5ZQR - chains A and B; structure by X-ray diffraction, 1.75 A resolution.

Chain A:
Molecule: Tankyrase-2
Organism: Homo sapiens
Notes: EC 2.4.2.30
UniProt: Q9H2K2 (TNKS2_HUMAN); residues 947-1114 here = UniProt positions 947-1114
Amino-acid sequence (168 residues; each row starts with the number of its first residue):
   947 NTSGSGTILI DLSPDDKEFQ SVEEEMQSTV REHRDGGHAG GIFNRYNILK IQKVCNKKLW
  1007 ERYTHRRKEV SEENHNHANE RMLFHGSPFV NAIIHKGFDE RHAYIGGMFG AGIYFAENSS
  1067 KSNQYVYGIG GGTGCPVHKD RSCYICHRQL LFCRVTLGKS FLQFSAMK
Not modelled in the structure: 947-951, 1114
Curated features (UniProtKB/Swiss-Prot):
  - binding site (Zn(2+)): Cys1081, His1084, Cys1089, Cys1092
  - mutagenesis: Met1054 (M1054V: Loss of activity)
Bound ions: Zn2+: Cys1081, His1084, Cys1089, Cys1092
Small-molecule neighbours: 40c (9H9; 2-[4,6-difluoro-1-(2-hydroxyethyl)-1,2-dihydro-1'H-spiro[indole-3,4'-piperidin]-1'-yl]-5,6,7,8-tetrahydroquinazolin-4(3H)-one): Phe1030, His1031, Gly1032, Ser1033, Pro1034, Phe1035, His1048, Ala1049, Tyr1050, Tyr1060, Phe1061, Ala1062, Lys1067, Ser1068, Tyr1071, Gly1074, Ile1075

Chain B:
Molecule: Tankyrase-2
Organism: Homo sapiens
Notes: EC 2.4.2.30
UniProt: Q9H2K2 (TNKS2_HUMAN); numbering as in UniProt (aligned over 1115-1162)
Amino-acid sequence (48 residues; each row starts with the number of its first residue):
  1115 MAHSPPGHHS VTGRPSVNGL ALAEYVIYRG EQAYPEYLIT YQIMRPEG
Not modelled in the structure: 1115, 1162

Chain A / chain B interface:
Contacting residue pairs (158; chain A residue first):
  Leu958(A) with Tyr1151(B), hydrophobic
  Glu964(A) with Tyr1151(B), hydrogen bond
  Val968(A) with Tyr1151(B); Ile1153(B), hydrophobic
  Met972(A) with Ile1153(B), hydrophobic; Tyr1155(B), hydrophobic
  Arg977(A) with Asn1132(B); Leu1134(B); Ala1135(B)
  Gly986(A) with Ile1157(B)
  Ile988(A) with Met1158(B); Pro1160(B)
  Phe989(A) with Ile1157(B), hydrophobic; Met1158(B); Pro1160(B), hydrophobic
  Asn990(A) with Pro1160(B)
  Arg991(A) with Met1158(B), hydrogen bond (backbone-backbone)
  Tyr992(A) with Tyr1155(B), hydrophobic; Gln1156(B); Met1158(B)
  Asn993(A) with Tyr1155(B); Gln1156(B), hydrogen bond (backbone-backbone); Met1158(B)
  Ile994(A) with Thr1154(B); Tyr1155(B), hydrophobic
  Leu995(A) with Thr1154(B), hydrogen bond (backbone-backbone); Gln1156(B)
  Lys996(A) with Leu1152(B); Ile1153(B); Thr1154(B), hydrogen bond (backbone-backbone)
  Ile997(A) with Leu1152(B)
  Gln998(A) with Glu1150(B); Tyr1151(B); Leu1152(B), hydrogen bond (backbone-backbone)
  Lys999(A) with Glu1150(B); Tyr1151(B)
  Val1000(A) with Tyr1148(B), hydrogen bond (backbone-side chain); Pro1149(B); Glu1150(B), hydrogen bond (backbone-backbone)
  Cys1001(A) with Tyr1148(B)
  Asn1002(A) with Tyr1148(B), hydrogen bond (backbone-side chain)
  Leu1005(A) with Tyr1148(B), hydrophobic
  Trp1006(A) with Tyr1148(B); Glu1150(B)
  Tyr1009(A) with Glu1145(B); Gln1146(B); Ala1147(B); Tyr1148(B), hydrophobic
  Arg1012(A) with His1123(B); Arg1143(B); Glu1145(B); Gln1146(B), hydrogen bond
  Val1016(A) with His1123(B)
  Glu1019(A) with His1123(B), salt bridge
  Arg1027(A) with Tyr1139(B), hydrogen bond
  Leu1029(A) with Tyr1139(B), hydrophobic
  Val1036(A) with Leu1152(B), hydrophobic
  Phe1044(A) with Gly1144(B); Ala1147(B), hydrophobic
  Glu1046(A) with Tyr1142(B); Arg1143(B); Gly1144(B), hydrogen bond (side chain-backbone)
  Phe1055(A) with Val1125(B), hydrophobic; Gly1127(B); Glu1138(B); Val1140(B), hydrophobic; Tyr1142(B), hydrogen bond (backbone-side chain)
  Ala1057(A) with Ala1116(B), hydrogen bond (backbone-backbone); Tyr1142(B)
  Gly1058(A) with Val1140(B); Ile1141(B); Tyr1142(B)
  Ile1059(A) with Tyr1139(B); Val1140(B); Ile1141(B), hydrogen bond (backbone-backbone); Gly1144(B)
  Tyr1060(A) with Tyr1139(B); Val1140(B), hydrophobic
  Phe1061(A) with Glu1138(B); Tyr1139(B), hydrogen bond (backbone-backbone); Ile1141(B), hydrophobic; Ala1147(B), hydrophobic
  Ala1062(A) with Ala1137(B)
  Glu1063(A) with Leu1136(B); Ala1137(B), hydrogen bond (backbone-backbone); Tyr1139(B), hydrogen bond
  Asn1064(A) with Ala1135(B); Leu1136(B), hydrogen bond (side chain-backbone)
  Lys1067(A) with Glu1138(B)
  Asn1069(A) with Tyr1155(B), hydrogen bond
  Val1072(A) with Tyr1155(B)
  Ser1088(A) with Ile1157(B)
  Cys1089(A) with Ile1157(B)
  Tyr1090(A) with Gln1156(B); Ile1157(B); Met1158(B); Arg1159(B); Pro1160(B)
  Ile1091(A) with Gln1156(B), hydrogen bond (backbone-side chain)
  Cys1092(A) with Gln1156(B)
  His1093(A) with Tyr1155(B); Gln1156(B)
  Arg1094(A) with Ile1153(B); Thr1154(B); Tyr1155(B), hydrogen bond (backbone-backbone); Ile1157(B)
  Gln1095(A) with Leu1152(B); Ile1153(B); Thr1154(B), hydrogen bond; Tyr1155(B)
  Leu1096(A) with Tyr1151(B); Leu1152(B); Ile1153(B), hydrogen bond (backbone-backbone); Tyr1155(B)
  Leu1097(A) with Tyr1151(B); Leu1152(B), hydrophobic
  Phe1098(A) with Glu1150(B), hydrogen bond (backbone-backbone); Tyr1151(B), hydrogen bond (backbone-backbone); Ile1153(B), hydrophobic
  Cys1099(A) with Tyr1148(B); Pro1149(B), hydrophobic
  Arg1100(A) with Ala1147(B); Tyr1148(B), hydrogen bond (backbone-backbone); Glu1150(B), salt bridge
  Val1101(A) with Ile1141(B), hydrophobic; Gln1146(B)
  Thr1102(A) with Ile1141(B); Gln1146(B), hydrogen bond (backbone-backbone)
  Leu1103(A) with His1123(B); Ser1124(B), hydrogen bond (backbone-side chain); Tyr1139(B), hydrophobic
  Gly1104(A) with His1123(B)
  Lys1105(A) with Gly1121(B); His1122(B); His1123(B), hydrogen bond (backbone-backbone); Ser1124(B)
  Ser1106(A) with His1122(B); Ser1124(B), hydrogen bond; Val1125(B); Thr1126(B), hydrogen bond
  Phe1107(A) with Pro1119(B), hydrophobic; His1122(B); Ser1124(B), hydrogen bond (backbone-backbone); Val1125(B); Thr1126(B), hydrogen bond (backbone-backbone)
  Leu1108(A) with Thr1126(B)
  Gln1109(A) with Thr1126(B), hydrogen bond (backbone-backbone); Gly1127(B); Arg1128(B), hydrogen bond (backbone-backbone)
  Phe1110(A) with Arg1128(B)
  Ser1111(A) with Arg1128(B), hydrogen bond (backbone-backbone); Pro1129(B); Ser1130(B), hydrogen bond (backbone-side chain)
  Ala1112(A) with Val1131(B)
  Met1113(A) with Pro1129(B); Ser1130(B), hydrogen bond (backbone-backbone); Val1131(B), hydrogen bond (backbone-backbone); Asn1132(B), hydrogen bond (backbone-backbone)
Interface residues without a listed pair, chain A (81 interface residues in all): Leu955, Glu978, Gly987, Arg1008, Asn1020, Met1028, Phe1030, Ile1039, Ile1040, Asp1045, Gly1056

Overview:
The interface between chain A and chain B involves 81 residues on one side and 41 on the other, with 41
hydrogen bonds and 2 salt bridges. Polar pairs include Glu1019(A)-His1123(B), Arg1100(A)-Glu1150(B) and
Glu964(A)-Tyr1151(B). Chain A binds 40c.
Chain A is Tankyrase-2 and chain B is Tankyrase-2, both from Homo sapiens; the structure, Tankyrase-2 in
complex with compound 40c, was determined by X-ray diffraction, deposited together with 5ZQO, 5ZQP, 5ZQQ and
6A84.
